PDB entry 8XOP | electron microscopy, 2.80 A resolution | chains C and P of the 28 polymer chains in the assembly

Chain C:
Molecule: ATP-dependent Clp protease proteolytic subunit
Source organism: Streptomyces hawaiiensis
Notes: EC 3.4.21.92
UniProtKB: A0A5B9BGY8 (A0A5B9BGY8_9ACTN); residue numbers follow UniProt; this construct covers 31-219
Amino-acid sequence (210 residues; numbered 10 to 219; the number before each row is that of its first residue):
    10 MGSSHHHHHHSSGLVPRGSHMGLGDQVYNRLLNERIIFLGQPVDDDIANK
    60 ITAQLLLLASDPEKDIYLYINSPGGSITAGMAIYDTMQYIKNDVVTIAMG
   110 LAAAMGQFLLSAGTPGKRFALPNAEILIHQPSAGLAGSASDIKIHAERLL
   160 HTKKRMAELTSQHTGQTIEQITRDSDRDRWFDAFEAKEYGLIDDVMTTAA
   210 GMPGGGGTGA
Not modelled in the structure: 10-30, 209-219
Differences from the reference sequence: initiating methionine (10); expression tag (11-30); engineered mutation Ala113 (Ser in A0A5B9BGY8)
From the paper describing this entry:
  - binding site for ADEP1: Tyr76, Tyr78
  - binding site for ADEP1: Tyr98
  - mutagenesis - S113A: decreased catalytic activity

Chain P:
Molecule: ADEP1
Amino-acid sequence (7 residues; numbered 1 to 7; the number before each row is that of its first residue):
     1 XFSPAAX
Modified residues: OTT ((2E,4E,6E)-octa-2,4,6-trienoic acid) at position 1; Ala5 (N-methyl-L-alanine; MAA); MP8 ((4R)-4-methyl-L-proline) at position 7
Covalently attached groups: covalent link Ser3-MP8_7

Interface between chain C and chain P:
Residue-residue contacts - 14 pairs, chain C then chain P:
  Leu40(C) - OTT_1(P)
  Glu43(C) - OTT_1(P)
  Glu43(C) - MP8_7(P)
  Ile45(C) - MP8_7(P)
  Tyr76(C) - Ala6(P)  hydrophobic
  Tyr76(C) - MP8_7(P)
  Tyr78(C) - Phe2(P)  hydrophobic
  Tyr78(C) - Ala6(P)  hydrogen bond (side chain-backbone)
  Tyr78(C) - MP8_7(P)
  Ile106(C) - Phe2(P)  hydrophobic
  Met108(C) - Phe2(P)  hydrophobic
  Met205(C) - Pro4(P)
  Met205(C) - Ala5(P)
  Ala208(C) - Pro4(P)
Interface residues without a listed pair, chain C (13 interface residues in all): Arg39, Val104, Leu130, Thr207
Interface residues without a listed pair, chain P (7 interface residues in all): Ser3

In short:
Chain C and chain P form an interface of 13 and 7 residues respectively, with 1 hydrogen bond. Its one
hydrogen-bonded contact is Tyr78(C)-Ala6(P). The paper reports a binding site for ADEP1 at Tyr76(C), Tyr78(C)
and Tyr98(C); S113A of chain C reduces catalytic activity.
Chain C is ATP-dependent Clp protease proteolytic subunit (Streptomyces hawaiiensis) and chain P is ADEP1; the
structure, Cryo-EM structure of ClpP1P2 in complex with ADEP1 from Streptomyces hawaiiensis, was determined by
electron microscopy, deposited together with 8XN4, 8XON and 8XOO.
